Entry 6WKK (electron microscopy, 6.10 A resolution (low resolution: residue-level contacts below are approximate; hydrogen-bond / salt-bridge calls are withheld)); this record covers chains B and C of the 24 polymer chains in the assembly.

== Chain B (and C) ==
Name: Gp27 major capsid protein
Organism: Bacillus virus G
Notes: chain C of this document is another copy of the same molecule, construct and numbering; everything in this record applies to it too
UniProt: G3MB97 (G3MB97_9CAUD); residues 1-280 here = UniProt positions 1-280
Sequence (280 residues; each row starts with the number of its first residue):
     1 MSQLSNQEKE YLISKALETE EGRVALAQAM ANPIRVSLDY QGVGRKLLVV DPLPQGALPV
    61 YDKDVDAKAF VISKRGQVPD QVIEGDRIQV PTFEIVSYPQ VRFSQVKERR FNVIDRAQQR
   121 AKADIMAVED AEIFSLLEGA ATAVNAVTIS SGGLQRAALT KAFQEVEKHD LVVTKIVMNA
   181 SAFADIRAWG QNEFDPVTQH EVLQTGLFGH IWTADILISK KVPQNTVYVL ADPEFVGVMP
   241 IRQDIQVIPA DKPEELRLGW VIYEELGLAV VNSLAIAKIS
From the paper describing this entry:
  - post-translational modification sites: Ala27 (citing earlier work)

== How chain B and chain C interact ==
Residue-residue contacts - 150 pairs, chain B then chain C:
  Met1(B) - Lys74(C)
  Met1(B) - Gly76(C)
  Met1(B) - Gln77(C)
  Met1(B) - Pro79(C)
  Ser2(B) - Ile125(C)
  Ser2(B) - Ala131(C)
  Gln3(B) - Gln77(C)
  Gln3(B) - Val78(C)
  Gln3(B) - Pro79(C)
  Gln3(B) - Asp130(C)
  Gln3(B) - Ala131(C)
  Gln3(B) - Glu132(C)
  Leu4(B) - Pro79(C)
  Leu4(B) - Met126(C)
  Leu4(B) - Ala127(C)
  Leu4(B) - Val128(C)
  Leu4(B) - Glu129(C)
  Leu4(B) - Asp130(C)
  Asn6(B) - Pro79(C)
  Asn6(B) - Asp80(C)
  Asn6(B) - Gln81(C)
  Asn6(B) - Asp130(C)
  Glu8(B) - Lys46(C)
  Glu8(B) - Gln77(C)
  Glu8(B) - Val78(C)
  Glu8(B) - Pro79(C)
  Leu12(B) - Arg75(C)
  Ile13(B) - Arg75(C)
  Ala16(B) - Arg75(C)
  Leu17(B) - Lys46(C)
  Leu17(B) - Arg75(C)
  Glu18(B) - Lys46(C)
  Glu18(B) - Leu47(C)
  Glu18(B) - Leu48(C)
  Glu18(B) - Arg75(C)
  Thr19(B) - Tyr40(C)
  Glu21(B) - Arg45(C)
  Glu21(B) - Lys46(C)
  Glu21(B) - Leu47(C)
  Glu21(B) - Leu266(C)
  Gly22(B) - Leu47(C)
  Gly22(B) - Gly267(C)
  Gly22(B) - Leu268(C)
  Arg23(B) - Lys46(C)
  Arg23(B) - Leu47(C)
  Arg23(B) - Leu48(C)
  Arg23(B) - Leu268(C)
  Val24(B) - Leu268(C)
  Val24(B) - Ala269(C)
  Ala25(B) - Val271(C)
  Ala25(B) - Asn272(C)
  Leu26(B) - Gln55(C)
  Leu26(B) - Val271(C)
  Ala27(B) - Glu165(C)
  Gln28(B) - Gln164(C)
  Gln28(B) - Val166(C)
  Ala29(B) - Gln164(C)
  Ala29(B) - Val166(C)
  Pro79(B) - Tyr61(C)
  Asp80(B) - Asp62(C)
  Gln81(B) - Pro59(C)
  Gln81(B) - Val60(C)
  Gln81(B) - Tyr61(C)
  Gln81(B) - Asp62(C)
  Val82(B) - Pro59(C)
  Val82(B) - Val60(C)
  Val82(B) - Tyr61(C)
  Val82(B) - Asp62(C)
  Val82(B) - Asp66(C)
  Ile83(B) - Ala57(C)
  Glu84(B) - Asp66(C)
  Glu84(B) - Ala67(C)
  Glu84(B) - Lys68(C)
  Glu84(B) - Ala69(C)
  Gly85(B) - Ala69(C)
  Asp86(B) - Lys68(C)
  Asp86(B) - Ala69(C)
  Arg87(B) - Ala69(C)
  Arg87(B) - Phe70(C)
  Arg87(B) - Val71(C)
  Ile88(B) - Phe70(C)
  Phe93(B) - Leu48(C)
  Gln100(B) - Leu48(C)
  Phe103(B) - Leu48(C)
  Lys107(B) - Val71(C)
  Phe111(B) - Leu53(C)
  Phe111(B) - Gln55(C)
  Phe111(B) - Phe70(C)
  Phe111(B) - Val71(C)
  Asn112(B) - Ala69(C)
  Asp115(B) - Gln55(C)
  Asp115(B) - Gly56(C)
  Asp115(B) - Ala57(C)
  Arg116(B) - Ala57(C)
  Arg116(B) - Pro59(C)
  Gln118(B) - Gln55(C)
  Gln119(B) - Ala57(C)
  Gln119(B) - Leu58(C)
  Arg120(B) - Pro59(C)
  Ala127(B) - Tyr61(C)
  Val128(B) - Leu58(C)
  Val128(B) - Pro59(C)
  Val128(B) - Val60(C)
  Val128(B) - Tyr61(C)
  Val128(B) - Asp64(C)
  Glu129(B) - Leu58(C)
  Glu129(B) - Pro59(C)
  Glu129(B) - Tyr61(C)
  Asp130(B) - Tyr61(C)
  Ile176(B) - Gln164(C)
  Val177(B) - Val144(C)
  Val177(B) - Asn145(C)
  Ala180(B) - Asn145(C)
  Ala180(B) - Ala157(C)
  Ser181(B) - Asn145(C)
  Phe183(B) - Arg156(C)
  Phe183(B) - Thr160(C)
  Ala184(B) - Ile149(C)
  Ala184(B) - Phe194(C)
  Asp185(B) - Phe194(C)
  Ile186(B) - Arg187(C)
  Ile186(B) - Glu193(C)
  Ile186(B) - Phe194(C)
  Trp189(B) - Trp189(C)
  Trp189(B) - Glu193(C)
  Gly190(B) - Glu193(C)
  Gly190(B) - Val197(C)
  Gln191(B) - Glu193(C)
  Asn192(B) - Arg156(C)
  Asn192(B) - Glu193(C)
  Asn192(B) - Phe194(C)
  Pro196(B) - Arg156(C)
  Val197(B) - Arg156(C)
  Val197(B) - Phe194(C)
  Val197(B) - Thr205(C)
  Val197(B) - Gly206(C)
  Thr198(B) - Leu207(C)
  His200(B) - Leu159(C)
  His200(B) - Thr160(C)
  His200(B) - Phe163(C)
  His200(B) - Gly206(C)
  His200(B) - Phe208(C)
  Glu201(B) - Gly206(C)
  Glu201(B) - Leu207(C)
  Glu201(B) - Phe208(C)
  Trp212(B) - Gln164(C)
  Trp212(B) - Lys168(C)
  Thr213(B) - Gln164(C)
  Ala214(B) - Gln164(C)
  Ile218(B) - Val144(C)
Interface residues without a listed pair, chain B (76 interface residues in all): Ser5, Gln7, Ile114, Met126, Asn179, Gln199, Leu203, Ile262, Tyr263
Interface residues without a listed pair, chain C (73 interface residues in all): Val49, Val50, Glu138, Lys161, Gln191, Asn192, Asp195, Pro196, Val270

== In short ==
76 residues of chain B and 73 residues of chain C are in contact. The paper reports a modification site at
Ala27(B).
Both chains are Gp27 major capsid protein (Bacillus virus G). Entry 6WKK (Phage G gp27 major capsid proteins
and gp26 decoration proteins) was determined by electron microscopy.
